2FK0 - chains B and F of the 6 polymer chains in the assembly; structure by X-ray diffraction, 2.95 A resolution.

== Chain B (and F) ==
Name: hemagglutinin
Organism: Influenza A virus (A/Viet Nam/1203/2004(H5N1))
Notes: fragment: membrane fusion domain, ha2; chain F of this document is another copy of the same molecule, construct and numbering; everything in this record applies to it too
Chain sequence (181 residues; each row starts with the number of its first residue):
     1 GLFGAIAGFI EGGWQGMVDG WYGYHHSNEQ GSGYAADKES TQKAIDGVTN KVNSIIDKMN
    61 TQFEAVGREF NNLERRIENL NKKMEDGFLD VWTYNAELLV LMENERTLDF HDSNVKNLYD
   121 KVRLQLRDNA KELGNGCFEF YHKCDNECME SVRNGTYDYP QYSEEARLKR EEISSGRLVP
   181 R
Disordered / not traced: 176-181
Sequence notes: cloning artifact (175-181)
Disulfides: Cys144-Cys148

== How chain B and chain F interact ==
Pairs across the interface (55; chain B residue first):
  Leu2(B) with Phe110(F), hydrophobic; Ser113(F), hydrogen bond (backbone-side chain); Asn114(F); Asn117(F), hydrogen bond (backbone-side chain)
  Phe3(B) with Phe3(F), hydrophobic; Asn117(F)
  Gly4(B) with Asn117(F)
  Ala7(B) with Lys121(F)
  Gly8(B) with Lys121(F)
  Phe9(B) with Leu124(F), hydrophobic
  Arg76(B) with Glu69(F), hydrogen bond (side chain-backbone); Phe70(F); Glu74(F), salt bridge
  Ile77(B) with Phe70(F), hydrophobic
  Asn79(B) with Val66(F)
  Leu80(B) with Asn81(F)
  Lys83(B) with Val66(F); Gly67(F), hydrogen bond (side chain-backbone); Asn81(F)
  Met84(B) with Met84(F), hydrophobic; Phe88(F)
  Asp86(B) with Phe63(F)
  Gly87(B) with Phe88(F)
  Phe88(B) with Phe88(F)
  Leu89(B) with Thr61(F); Phe63(F), hydrophobic
  Asp90(B) with Thr61(F); Gln62(F); Phe63(F); Trp92(F)
  Val91(B) with Phe88(F), hydrophobic; Trp92(F)
  Tyr94(B) with Ile55(F), hydrogen bond (side chain-backbone); Lys58(F); Met59(F), hydrophobic; Trp92(F), hydrophobic
  Asn95(B) with Asn95(F), hydrogen bond
  Glu97(B) with Lys58(F), salt bridge
  Leu98(B) with Leu99(F), hydrophobic
  Leu101(B) with Ser54(F)
  Met102(B) with Leu99(F), hydrophobic; Met102(F), hydrophobic; Glu103(F); Arg106(F), hydrogen bond (backbone-side chain)
  Glu105(B) with Arg106(F), salt bridge
  Arg106(B) with Arg106(F)
  Lys116(B) with Lys116(F)
  Lys131(B) with Arg127(F)
  Glu132(B) with Arg127(F), hydrogen bond (backbone-side chain)
  Leu133(B) with Arg127(F)
  Ile173(B) with Arg167(F), hydrogen bond (backbone-side chain)
  Ser174(B) with Arg167(F); Arg170(F); Glu171(F), hydrogen bond
  Ser175(B) with Arg167(F)
Also at the interface, not in a pair above, chain B (39 interface residues in all): Gly1, Lys82, Thr93, Glu103, Tyr119, Gly134
Also at the interface, not in a pair above, chain F (40 interface residues in all): Glu64, Asn71, Ile77, Leu80, Val91, Arg123, Glu164

== In short ==
The interface between chain B and chain F involves 39 residues on one side and 40 on the other; the contacts
include 10 hydrogen bonds and 3 salt bridges. Among the polar pairs are Arg76(B)-Glu74(F), Glu97(B)-Lys58(F)
and Glu105(B)-Arg106(F).
Both chains are hemagglutinin (Influenza A virus (A/Viet Nam/1203/2004(H5N1))). Entry 2FK0 (Crystal Structure
of a H5N1 influenza virus hemagglutinin) was determined by X-ray diffraction.
